4MT9 - chain A; structure by X-ray diffraction, 2.00 A resolution.

# Chain A
Protein: Tankyrase-1
From: Homo sapiens
Notes: EC 2.4.2.30
UniProtKB: O95271 (TNKS1_HUMAN); numbering as in UniProt (aligned over 1104-1314)
Amino-acid sequence (217 residues; row label = number of the first residue in the row):
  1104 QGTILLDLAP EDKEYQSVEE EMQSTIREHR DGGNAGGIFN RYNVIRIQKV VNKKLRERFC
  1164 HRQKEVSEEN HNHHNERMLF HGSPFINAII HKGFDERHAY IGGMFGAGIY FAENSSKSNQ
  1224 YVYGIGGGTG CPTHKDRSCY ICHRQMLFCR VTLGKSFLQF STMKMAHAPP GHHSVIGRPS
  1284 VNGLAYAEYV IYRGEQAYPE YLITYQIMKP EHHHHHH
Not modelled in the structure: 1104, 1315-1320
Construct notes: expression tag (1315-1320)
Bound ions: Zn2+: C1234, H1237, C1242, C1245
Small-molecule neighbours: 2D6 (N-[trans-4-(4-cyanophenoxy)cyclohexyl]-3-[(4-oxo-3,4-dihydroquinazolin-2-yl)sulfanyl]propanamide): F1183, H1184, G1185, S1186, F1188, A1191, I1192, D1198, H1201, A1202, F1208, G1211, I1212, Y1213, F1214, A1215, K1220, S1221, Y1224, I1228, E1291

# In short
Chain A binds compound 2D6. C1234, H1237, C1242 and C1245 coordinate Zn2+.
Chain A is Tankyrase-1 (Homo sapiens); the structure, Co-crystal structure of tankyrase 1 with compound 49,
was determined by X-ray diffraction, deposited together with 4MSG and 4MSK.
